PDB entry 7M1U | X-ray diffraction, 3.80 A resolution | chains A and B

== Chain A (and B) ==
Molecule: Hemolysin, contains CBS domains
From: Methanoculleus thermophilus
Notes: chain B of this document is another copy of the same molecule, construct and numbering; everything in this record applies to it too
Reference sequence: A0A1G8XA46 (A0A1G8XA46_9EURY); numbering as in UniProt (aligned over 1-322)
Amino-acid sequence (328 residues; row label = number of the first residue in the row):
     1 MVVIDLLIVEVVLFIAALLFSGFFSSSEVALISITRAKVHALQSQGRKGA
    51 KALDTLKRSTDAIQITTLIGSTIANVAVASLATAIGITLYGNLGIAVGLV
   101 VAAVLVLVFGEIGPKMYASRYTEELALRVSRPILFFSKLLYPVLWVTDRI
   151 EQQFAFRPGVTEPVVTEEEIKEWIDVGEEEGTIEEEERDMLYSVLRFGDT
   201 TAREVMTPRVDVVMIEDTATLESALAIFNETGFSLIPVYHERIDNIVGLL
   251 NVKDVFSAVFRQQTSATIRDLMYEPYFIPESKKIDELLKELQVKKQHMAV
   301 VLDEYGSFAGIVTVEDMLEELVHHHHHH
Disordered / not traced: 1, 152-163, 325-328 (chain B: 46-49, 149-168, 325-328)
Construct notes: engineered mutation L235 (Arg in A0A1G8XA46); expression tag (323-328)

== Chain A / chain B interface ==
Residue-residue contacts (79):
  L6(A) with N92(B)
  E10(A) with I95(B)
  L68(A) with E111(B); I112(B), hydrophobic
  I69(A) with L107(B), hydrophobic
  T72(A) with V106(B); L107(B); E111(B), hydrogen bond
  V76(A) with A79(B); L99(B), hydrophobic; A102(B), hydrophobic; A103(B)
  A77(A) with L99(B)
  A79(A) with V76(B); A79(B), hydrophobic
  S80(A) with T83(B); I95(B), hydrogen bond (side chain-backbone); L99(B)
  T83(A) with S80(B); T83(B), hydrogen bond
  A84(A) with I95(B), hydrophobic
  I87(A) with I87(B), hydrophobic
  N92(A) with L6(B)
  I95(A) with E10(B); S80(B), hydrogen bond (backbone-side chain); A84(B), hydrophobic
  L99(A) with I73(B); V76(B), hydrophobic; A77(B); S80(B)
  A102(A) with V76(B), hydrophobic
  A103(A) with I73(B), hydrophobic; V76(B)
  V106(A) with T72(B)
  L107(A) with I69(B), hydrophobic; T72(B)
  E111(A) with T72(B)
  T147(A) with M116(B)
  I150(A) with M116(B), hydrophobic
  W173(A) with Q292(B); H297(B), hydrogen bond (backbone-side chain)
  G177(A) with H297(B)
  E180(A) with S234(B); L235(B); N251(B); H297(B)
  G181(A) with E315(B)
  T182(A) with H297(B), hydrogen bond (side chain-backbone); T313(B); V314(B); E315(B), hydrogen bond (backbone-backbone)
  I183(A) with Q292(B); V314(B), hydrophobic
  E184(A) with E315(B)
  E187(A) with E315(B)
  L191(A) with L288(B), hydrophobic; V314(B), hydrophobic; L318(B), hydrophobic
  V194(A) with F197(B), hydrophobic
  L195(A) with L288(B), hydrophobic
  F197(A) with V194(B), hydrophobic
  S234(A) with E179(B); E180(B), hydrogen bond (side chain-backbone)
  L288(A) with V194(B), hydrophobic; L195(B), hydrophobic
  Q292(A) with W173(B); I174(B)
  H297(A) with W173(B), hydrogen bond (side chain-backbone); G177(B); T182(B)
  T313(A) with T182(B), hydrogen bond
  V314(A) with T182(B); L191(B), hydrophobic
  E315(A) with T182(B), hydrogen bond (backbone-backbone); E184(B); E187(B)
  L318(A) with M190(B), hydrophobic; L191(B), hydrophobic
  L321(A) with M190(B), hydrophobic
Other interface residues (no listed pair), chain A (51 interface residues in all): I73, G98, I112, I174, V176, M190, L235, V322
Other interface residues (no listed pair), chain B (53 interface residues in all): L68, V176, G181, I183, K289, M298, L321, V322

== Summary ==
The interface between chain A and chain B involves 51 residues on one side and 53 on the other, with 11
hydrogen bonds. Among the polar pairs are T72(A)-E111(B), S80(A)-I95(B) and T83(A)-T83(B).
Chain A and chain B are both Hemolysin, contains CBS domains (Methanoculleus thermophilus); the structure,
Crystal structure of an archaeal CNNM, MtCorB, R235L mutant with C-terminal deletion, was determined by X-ray
diffraction, deposited together with 7M1T and 7MSU.
